PDB entry 6TJV | electron microscopy, 3.20 A resolution | chains C and G of the 18 polymer chains in the assembly

# Chain C
Protein: NAD(P)H-quinone oxidoreductase subunit 3
Source organism: Thermosynechococcus elongatus (strain BP-1)
Notes: EC 7.1.1.-
UniProtKB: Q8DJ02 (NU3C_THEEB); numbering as in UniProt (aligned over 1-132)
Amino-acid sequence (132 residues; numbered 1 to 132; the number before each row is that of its first residue):
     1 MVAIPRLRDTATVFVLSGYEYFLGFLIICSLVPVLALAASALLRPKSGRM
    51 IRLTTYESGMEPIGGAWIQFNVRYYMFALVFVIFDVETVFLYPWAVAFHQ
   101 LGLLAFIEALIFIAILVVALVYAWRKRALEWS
Disordered / not traced: 1-12, 127-132
Small-molecule neighbours: phosphatidylglycerol (PGT; (1S)-2-{[{[(2R)-2,3-dihydroxypropyl]oxy}(hydroxy)phosphoryl]oxy}-1-[(palmitoyloxy)methyl]ethyl stearate): Phe14, Ser17, Gly18, Tyr19, Glu20, Phe22, Leu23, Gly24, Leu26

# Chain G
Protein: NADH dehydrogenase subunit 6
Source organism: Thermosynechococcus elongatus (strain BP-1)
Notes: EC 7.1.1.-
UniProtKB: Q8DL30 (Q8DL30_THEEB); residues 1-200 here = UniProt positions 1-200
Amino-acid sequence (200 residues; each row starts with the number of its first residue):
     1 MDLATLTQTITFFALAAAVIIAALGVVLLDNVVYSAFLLGGVFLSIAGLY
    51 ILMNADFVSAAQILIYVGAVNVLILFAIMLVNKRETYTPVPGRWLRQGGA
   101 AVVSLGVFALLTKMILQTPWQLSSVPPTPDSITTIGQHFFSDFLLPFELA
   151 SVLLLMALIGAVVLARRELVLEPEPILGEEVVPPLELPERPREPVALSEK
Disordered / not traced: 169-200
Small-molecule neighbours: phosphatidylglycerol (PGT; (1S)-2-{[{[(2R)-2,3-dihydroxypropyl]oxy}(hydroxy)phosphoryl]oxy}-1-[(palmitoyloxy)methyl]ethyl stearate): Leu3, Ala4, Thr7, Gln8, Thr11, Leu15, Leu44, Gly48, Ile51, Leu52, Ile63

# Chain C / chain G interface
Residue-residue contacts - 66 pairs, chain C then chain G:
  Val13(C) - Asn54(G)  hydrogen bond (backbone-side chain)
  Val13(C) - Pro127(G)
  Phe14(C) - Gln8(G)
  Phe14(C) - Ile51(G)
  Phe14(C) - Leu52(G)
  Phe14(C) - Asn54(G)
  Val15(C) - Asn54(G)  hydrogen bond (backbone-side chain)
  Val15(C) - Pro127(G)
  Val15(C) - Pro129(G)
  Leu16(C) - Asn54(G)
  Leu16(C) - Asp56(G)
  Tyr19(C) - Ile51(G)  hydrophobic
  Tyr19(C) - Asp56(G)
  Leu23(C) - Thr11(G)
  Phe70(C) - Leu80(G)  hydrophobic
  Asn71(C) - Leu80(G)
  Val72(C) - Ala165(G)
  Tyr74(C) - Phe76(G)
  Tyr74(C) - Met79(G)  hydrophobic
  Tyr74(C) - Leu80(G)  hydrophobic
  Tyr75(C) - Leu73(G)  hydrophobic
  Tyr75(C) - Ala165(G)  hydrophobic
  Met76(C) - Val162(G)  hydrophobic
  Met76(C) - Ala165(G)
  Ala78(C) - Leu73(G)  hydrophobic
  Leu79(C) - Leu73(G)
  Leu79(C) - Ala161(G)  hydrophobic
  Leu79(C) - Val162(G)  hydrophobic
  Val80(C) - Leu158(G)  hydrophobic
  Phe81(C) - Gly68(G)
  Phe81(C) - Ala69(G)  hydrophobic
  Val82(C) - Ala69(G)
  Ile83(C) - Leu154(G)  hydrophobic
  Ile83(C) - Leu158(G)  hydrophobic
  Asp85(C) - Leu64(G)
  Asp85(C) - Ala69(G)
  Val86(C) - Ile65(G)  hydrophobic
  Val86(C) - Leu154(G)  hydrophobic
  Val89(C) - Phe57(G)
  Val89(C) - Ala61(G)  hydrophobic
  Val89(C) - Ile65(G)  hydrophobic
  Phe90(C) - Phe139(G)  hydrophobic
  Phe90(C) - Phe147(G)
  Phe90(C) - Ala150(G)  hydrophobic
  Pro93(C) - Phe57(G)
  Pro93(C) - Ile132(G)
  Pro93(C) - Gly136(G)
  Pro93(C) - Phe139(G)  hydrophobic
  Trp94(C) - Phe140(G)
  Ala97(C) - Thr133(G)
  Gln100(C) - Thr133(G)
  Gln100(C) - Gln137(G)
  Leu101(C) - Phe140(G)  hydrophobic
  Glu108(C) - Phe140(G)
  Glu108(C) - Leu144(G)
  Glu108(C) - Glu148(G)
  Ile111(C) - Glu148(G)
  Phe112(C) - Phe147(G)
  Phe112(C) - Ser151(G)
  Ile115(C) - Ser151(G)
  Leu116(C) - Ser151(G)
  Ala119(C) - Leu155(G)  hydrophobic
  Ala119(C) - Leu158(G)
  Tyr122(C) - Ile159(G)  hydrophobic
  Tyr122(C) - Val163(G)
  Lys126(C) - Arg166(G)
Also at the interface, not in a pair above, chain C (41 interface residues in all): Thr88, Tyr92, Val96, Ala105, Ala109, Ala123
Also at the interface, not in a pair above, chain G (45 interface residues in all): Thr7, Val70, Pro126, Thr128, Ile135, Val152, Arg167

# In short
41 residues of chain C and 45 residues of chain G are in contact; the contacts include 2 hydrogen bonds. Among
the polar pairs are Val13(C)-Asn54(G) and Val15(C)-Asn54(G). Phosphatidylglycerol is bound between chain C and
chain G.
Chain C is NAD(P)H-quinone oxidoreductase subunit 3 and chain G is NADH dehydrogenase subunit 6, both from
Thermosynechococcus elongatus (strain BP-1); the structure, Structure of the NDH-1MS complex from
Thermosynechococcus elongatus, was determined by electron microscopy.
